6J1Y - chain A; structure by X-ray diffraction, 2.55 A resolution.

Chain A:
Molecule: NEDD4-like E3 ubiquitin-protein ligase WWP1
From: Homo sapiens
Notes: EC 2.3.2.26; fragment: WWP1 semi-open conformation
Reference sequence: Q9H0M0 (WWP1_HUMAN); residue numbers follow UniProt; this construct covers 410-922
Sequence (519 residues; row label = number of the first residue in the row):
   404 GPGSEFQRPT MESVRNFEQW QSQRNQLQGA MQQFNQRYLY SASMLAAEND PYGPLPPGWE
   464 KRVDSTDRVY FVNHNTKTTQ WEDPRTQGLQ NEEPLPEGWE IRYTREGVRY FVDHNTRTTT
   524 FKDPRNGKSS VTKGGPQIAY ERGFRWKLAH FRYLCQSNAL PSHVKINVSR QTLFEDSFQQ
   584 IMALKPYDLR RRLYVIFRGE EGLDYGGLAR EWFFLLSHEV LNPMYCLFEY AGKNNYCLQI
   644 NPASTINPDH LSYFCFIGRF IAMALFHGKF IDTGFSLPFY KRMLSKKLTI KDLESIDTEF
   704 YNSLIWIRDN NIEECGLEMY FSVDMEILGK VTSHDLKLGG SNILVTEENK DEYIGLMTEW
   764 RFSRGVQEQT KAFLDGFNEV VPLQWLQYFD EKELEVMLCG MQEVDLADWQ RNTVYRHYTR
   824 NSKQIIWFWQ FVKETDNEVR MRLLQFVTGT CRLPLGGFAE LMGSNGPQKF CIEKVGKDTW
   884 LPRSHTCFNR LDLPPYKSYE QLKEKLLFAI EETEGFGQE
Disordered / not traced: 404-429, 461-542, 634-637, 917-922
Construct notes: expression tag (404-409)
Swiss-Prot annotation at these positions:
  - active site: Cys890 (Glycyl thioester intermediate)
  - site: Cys890 (Required for ubiquitin-thioester formation)
  - mutagenesis: Glu614 (E614A: Reduces ubiquitin transfer), His621 (H621A: Strongly reduces ubiquitin transfer), Asp675 (D675A: Reduces ubiquitin transfer), Glu798 (E798A: Reduces ubiquitin transfer. Strongly reduces ubiquitin transfer; when associated with A-845), Met804 (M804P: Strongly reduces ubiquitin transfer; when associated with P-806), Glu806 (E806P: Strongly reduces ubiquitin transfer; when associated with P-804), Arg845 (R845A: No effect), Gln848 (Q848A: Abolishes ubiquitin transfer; when associated with A-855), Arg855 (R855A: Abolishes ubiquitin transfer; when associated with A-848), Cys890 (C890A: Abolishes monoubiquitination of AMOTL2)
Reported in the primary citation:
  - mutagenesis - H517A: decreased binding to HECT
  - mutagenesis - Y543A: decreased binding to WW4
  - mutagenesis - F437A, Y441A, Y443A, M447A, E503A, H517A, H517Y, Y543A, Y543E, W549A, F617E, M627E, M804A/Q805A: increased catalytic activity
  - mutagenesis - Y543A, M627E: decreased binding to WW
  - mutagenesis - F617E: abolished binding to WW
  - disease-associated variants - R427W, S444L, H517Y, P651A: increased catalytic activity
  - post-translational modification sites: Tyr543 (citing earlier work)

Summary:
From UniProt: active-site residue Cys890 and 10 mutagenesis sites. From the paper: F437A, Y441A and Y443A,
among others, increase catalytic activity; a modification site at Tyr543; 16 substitutions were tested in all.
Chain A is NEDD4-like E3 ubiquitin-protein ligase WWP1 (Homo sapiens); the structure, Semi-open conformation
E3 ligase, was determined by X-ray diffraction (same publication as 6J1X and 6J1Z).
